Entry 5N1Y (X-ray diffraction, 1.39 A resolution); this record covers chains A and C of the 3 polymer chains in the assembly.

== Chain A ==
Protein: HLA class I histocompatibility antigen, A-2 alpha chain
From: Homo sapiens
UniProt: P01892 (1A02_HUMAN); residues 1-276 here correspond to UniProt positions 25-300 (UniProt number = residue number + 24)
Sequence (277 residues; row label = number of the first residue in the row; numbering starts at 0):
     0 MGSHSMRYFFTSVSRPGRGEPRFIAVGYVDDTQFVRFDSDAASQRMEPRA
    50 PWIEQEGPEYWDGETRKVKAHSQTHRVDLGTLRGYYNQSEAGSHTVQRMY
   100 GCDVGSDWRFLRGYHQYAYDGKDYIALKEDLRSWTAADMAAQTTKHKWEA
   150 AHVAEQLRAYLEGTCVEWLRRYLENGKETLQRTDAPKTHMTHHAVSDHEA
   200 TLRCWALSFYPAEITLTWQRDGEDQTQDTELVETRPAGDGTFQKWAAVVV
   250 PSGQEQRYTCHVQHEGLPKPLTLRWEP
Differences from the reference sequence: initiating methionine (0)
Cystine bridges: Cys101-Cys164, Cys203-Cys259

== Chain C ==
Protein: Mvwgpdplyv
Sequence (10 residues; numbered 1 to 10; the number before each row is that of its first residue):
     1 MVWGPDPLYV

== Chain A / chain C interface ==
Residue-residue contacts (43):
  Met5(A) - Met1(C)
  Tyr7(A) - Met1(C)  hydrogen bond (side chain-backbone)
  Tyr7(A) - Val2(C)  hydrophobic
  Met45(A) - Val2(C)  hydrophobic
  Glu63(A) - Met1(C)
  Glu63(A) - Val2(C)  hydrogen bond (side chain-backbone)
  Lys66(A) - Met1(C)
  Lys66(A) - Val2(C)  hydrogen bond (side chain-backbone)
  Lys66(A) - Trp3(C)
  Lys66(A) - Gly4(C)
  Val67(A) - Val2(C)  hydrophobic
  Ala69(A) - Pro5(C)
  Ala69(A) - Asp6(C)
  His70(A) - Trp3(C)  hydrogen bond (side chain-backbone)
  His70(A) - Pro7(C)
  Thr73(A) - Asp6(C)  hydrogen bond
  Thr73(A) - Pro7(C)  hydrogen bond (side chain-backbone)
  Thr73(A) - Leu8(C)
  Thr73(A) - Tyr9(C)
  Asp77(A) - Tyr9(C)
  Asp77(A) - Val10(C)  hydrogen bond (side chain-backbone)
  Thr80(A) - Val10(C)
  Leu81(A) - Val10(C)  hydrophobic
  Tyr84(A) - Val10(C)  hydrogen bond (side chain-backbone)
  Arg97(A) - Trp3(C)
  Arg97(A) - Pro7(C)
  Tyr99(A) - Val2(C)
  Tyr99(A) - Trp3(C)  hydrogen bond (side chain-backbone)
  His114(A) - Trp3(C)
  Tyr116(A) - Val10(C)
  Thr143(A) - Val10(C)  hydrogen bond (side chain-backbone)
  Trp147(A) - Leu8(C)
  Trp147(A) - Tyr9(C)  hydrogen bond (side chain-backbone)
  Trp147(A) - Val10(C)  hydrophobic
  Ala150(A) - Leu8(C)  hydrophobic
  Val152(A) - Leu8(C)  hydrophobic
  Leu156(A) - Trp3(C)
  Tyr159(A) - Met1(C)  hydrogen bond (side chain-backbone)
  Tyr159(A) - Val2(C)
  Tyr159(A) - Trp3(C)
  Thr163(A) - Met1(C)
  Trp167(A) - Met1(C)  hydrophobic
  Tyr171(A) - Met1(C)  hydrogen bond (side chain-backbone)
Other interface residues (no listed pair), chain A (32 interface residues in all): Tyr59, Arg65, Val76, Tyr123, Lys146, Gln155

== In short ==
Chain A and chain C form an interface of 32 and 10 residues respectively, with 13 hydrogen bonds. Among the
polar pairs are Tyr7(A)-Met1(C), Glu63(A)-Val2(C) and Lys66(A)-Val2(C).
Here chain A is HLA class I histocompatibility antigen, A-2 alpha chain (Homo sapiens) and chain C is
Mvwgpdplyv. Entry 5N1Y (HLA-A02 carrying MVWGPDPLYV) was determined by X-ray diffraction together with 5C07,
5C08, 5C09, 5C0A, 5C0B, 5C0C and 6 further entries from the same study.
